6C04 - chains A and C of the 11 polymer chains in the assembly; structure by electron microscopy, 3.27 A resolution.

# Chain A
Protein: DNA-directed RNA polymerase subunit alpha
Source organism: Mycobacterium tuberculosis
Notes: EC 2.7.7.6
Reference sequence: A0A045J8T1 (A0A045J8T1_MYCTX); numbering as in UniProt (aligned over 1-347)
Amino-acid sequence (347 residues; numbered 1 to 347; the number before each row is that of its first residue):
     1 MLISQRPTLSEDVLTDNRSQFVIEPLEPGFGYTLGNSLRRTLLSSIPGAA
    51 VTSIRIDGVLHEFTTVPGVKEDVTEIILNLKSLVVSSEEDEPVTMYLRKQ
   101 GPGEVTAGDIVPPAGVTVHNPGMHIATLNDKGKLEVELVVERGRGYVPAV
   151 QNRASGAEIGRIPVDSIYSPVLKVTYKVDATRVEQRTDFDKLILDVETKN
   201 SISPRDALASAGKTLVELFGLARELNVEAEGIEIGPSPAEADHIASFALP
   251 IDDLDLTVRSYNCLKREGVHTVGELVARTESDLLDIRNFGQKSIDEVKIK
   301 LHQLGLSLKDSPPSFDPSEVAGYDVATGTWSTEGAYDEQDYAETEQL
Disordered / not traced: 227-347

# Chain C
Protein: DNA-directed RNA polymerase subunit beta
Source organism: Mycobacterium tuberculosis
Notes: EC 2.7.7.6
Reference sequence: V9Z879 (V9Z879_MYCTX); residues 7-1178 here correspond to UniProt positions 1-1172 (UniProt number = residue number - 6)
Amino-acid sequence (1179 residues; each row starts with the number of its first residue):
     7 MADSRQSKTAASPSPSRPQSSSNNSVPGAPNRVSFAKLREPLEVPGLLDV
    57 QTDSFEWLIGSPRWRESAAERGDVNPVGGLEEVLYELSPIEDFSGSMSLS
   107 FSDPRFDDVKAPVDECKDKDMTYAAPLFVTAEFINNNTGEIKSQTVFMGD
   157 FPMMTEKGTFIINGTERVVVSQLVRSPGVYFDETIDKSTDKTLHSVKVIP
   207 SRGAWLEFDVDKRDTVGVRIDRKRRQPVTVLLKALGWTSEQIVERFGFSE
   257 IMRSTLEKDNTVGTDEALLDIYRKLRPGEPPTKESAQTLLENLFFKEKRY
   307 DLARVGRYKVNKKLGLHVGEPITSSTLTEEDVVATIEYLVRLHEGQTTMT
   357 VPGGVEVPVETDDIDHFGNRRLRTVGELIQNQIRVGMSRMERVVRERMTT
   407 QDVEAITPQTLINIRPVVAAIKEFFGTSQLSQFMDQNNPLSGLTHKRRLS
   457 ALGPGGLSRERAGLEVRDVHPSHYGRMCPIETPEGPNIGLIGSLSVYARV
   507 NPFGFIETPYRKVVDGVVSDEIVYLTADEEDRHVVAQANSPIDADGRFVE
   557 PRVLVRRKAGEVEYVPSSEVDYMDVSPRQMVSVATAMIPFLEHDDANRAL
   607 MGANMQRQAVPLVRSEAPLVGTGMELRAAIDAGDVVVAEESGVIEEVSAD
   657 YITVMHDNGTRRTYRMRKFARSNHGTCANQCPIVDAGDRVEAGQVIADGP
   707 CTDDGEMALGKNLLVAIMPWEGHNYEDAIILSNRLVEEDVLTSIHIEEHE
   757 IDARDTKLGAEEITRDIPNISDEVLADLDERGIVRIGAEVRDGDILVGKV
   807 TPKGETELTPEERLLRAIFGEKAREVRDTSLKVPHGESGKVIGIRVFSRE
   857 DEDELPAGVNELVRVYVAQKRKISDGDKLAGRHGNKGVIGKILPVEDMPF
   907 LADGTPVDIILNTHGVPRRMNIGQILETHLGWCAHSGWKVDAAKGVPDWA
   957 ARLPDELLEAQPNAIVSTPVFDGAQEAELQGLLSCTLPNRDGDVLVDADG
  1007 KAMLFDGRSGEPFPYPVTVGYMYIMKLHHLVDDKIHARSTGPYSMITQQP
  1057 LGGKAQFGGQRFGEMECWAMQAYGAAYTLQELLTIKSDDTVGRVKVYEAI
  1107 VKGENIPEPGIPESFKVLLKELQSLCLNVEVLSSDGAAIELREGEDEDLE
  1157 RAAANLGINLSRNESASVEDLALARHGGS
Disordered / not traced: 7-29, 1141-1185
Sequence notes: expression tag (1179-1185)

# How chain A and chain C interact
Contacting residue pairs (62):
  Arg18(A) - Arg996(C)
  Tyr32(A) - Phe1011(C)  hydrophobic
  Tyr32(A) - Pro1018(C)
  Asn36(A) - Asp1012(C)
  Asn36(A) - Gly1013(C)
  Asn36(A) - Ser1015(C)
  Asn36(A) - Gly1016(C)
  Arg39(A) - Glu902(C)
  Arg39(A) - Phe906(C)
  Arg39(A) - Gly910(C)  hydrogen bond (side chain-backbone)
  Arg40(A) - Glu902(C)
  Arg40(A) - Asp903(C)  salt bridge
  Arg40(A) - Gly1013(C)
  Ser44(A) - Glu902(C)
  Leu60(A) - Ile792(C)  hydrophobic
  His61(A) - Ile792(C)
  His61(A) - Val847(C)  hydrogen bond (side chain-backbone)
  His61(A) - Ile848(C)
  Glu62(A) - Lys876(C)  salt bridge
  Phe63(A) - Phe675(C)
  Phe63(A) - Ile750(C)  hydrophobic
  Phe63(A) - Ala874(C)  hydrophobic
  Thr65(A) - Asp656(C)  hydrogen bond
  Thr65(A) - Lys674(C)
  Gly68(A) - Ser654(C)
  Val69(A) - Ser654(C)  hydrogen bond (backbone-side chain)
  Val69(A) - Ala655(C)  hydrogen bond (backbone-backbone)
  Lys70(A) - Ala655(C)
  Lys70(A) - Val690(C)  hydrogen bond (side chain-backbone)
  Lys70(A) - Asp691(C)  salt bridge
  Asp72(A) - Lys674(C)  salt bridge
  Asp72(A) - Phe675(C)
  Asp72(A) - Asn685(C)  hydrogen bond
  Thr74(A) - Phe675(C)
  Glu75(A) - Arg620(C)  salt bridge
  Leu78(A) - Arg620(C)
  Lys81(A) - Glu743(C)  hydrogen bond (side chain-backbone)
  Lys81(A) - Asp745(C)
  Asn129(A) - Val653(C)  hydrogen bond (side chain-backbone)
  Lys131(A) - Glu652(C)  salt bridge
  Lys131(A) - Tyr657(C)
  Tyr146(A) - Val742(C)  hydrogen bond (side chain-backbone)
  Tyr146(A) - Glu743(C)
  Tyr146(A) - Lys878(C)  hydrogen bond
  Gln151(A) - Glu795(C)  hydrogen bond
  Asn152(A) - Glu795(C)  hydrogen bond (backbone-side chain)
  Arg153(A) - Glu795(C)
  Arg153(A) - Arg797(C)
  Ile159(A) - Ile792(C)
  Ile159(A) - Gly793(C)
  Ile159(A) - Ala794(C)  hydrophobic
  Asp165(A) - Lys878(C)  salt bridge
  Ile167(A) - Glu743(C)
  Lys173(A) - Asp909(C)
  Lys173(A) - Thr911(C)  hydrogen bond
  Val174(A) - Gly910(C)
  Thr175(A) - Ala908(C)  hydrogen bond (side chain-backbone)
  Thr175(A) - Asp909(C)
  Thr175(A) - Gly910(C)
  Tyr176(A) - Phe906(C)
  Tyr176(A) - Phe1011(C)
  Tyr176(A) - Gly1016(C)  hydrogen bond (side chain-backbone)
Interface residues without a listed pair, chain A (39 interface residues in all): Gly29, Thr33, Leu43, Thr64, Glu71, Arg161, Glu197
Interface residues without a listed pair, chain C (48 interface residues in all): Val619, Pro688, Glu744, Lys846, Val901, Pro912, Arg1014, Glu1017

# Summary
39 residues of chain A face 48 of chain C across their interface, with 16 hydrogen bonds and 7 salt bridges.
Polar pairs include Arg40(A)-Asp903(C), Glu62(A)-Lys876(C) and Lys70(A)-Asp691(C).
Chain A is DNA-directed RNA polymerase subunit alpha and chain C is DNA-directed RNA polymerase subunit beta,
both from Mycobacterium tuberculosis; the structure, Mtb RNAP Holo/RbpA/double fork DNA -closed clamp, was
determined by electron microscopy together with 6BZO, 6C05 and 6C06 from the same study.
